5XP3 - chains A and E of the 6 polymer chains in the assembly; structure by X-ray diffraction, 2.30 A resolution.

# Chain A
Molecule: Tubulin alpha-1B chain
Organism: Sus scrofa
UniProtKB: Q2XVP4 (TBA1B_PIG); residue numbers follow UniProt; this construct covers 1-451
Chain sequence (451 residues; each row starts with the number of its first residue):
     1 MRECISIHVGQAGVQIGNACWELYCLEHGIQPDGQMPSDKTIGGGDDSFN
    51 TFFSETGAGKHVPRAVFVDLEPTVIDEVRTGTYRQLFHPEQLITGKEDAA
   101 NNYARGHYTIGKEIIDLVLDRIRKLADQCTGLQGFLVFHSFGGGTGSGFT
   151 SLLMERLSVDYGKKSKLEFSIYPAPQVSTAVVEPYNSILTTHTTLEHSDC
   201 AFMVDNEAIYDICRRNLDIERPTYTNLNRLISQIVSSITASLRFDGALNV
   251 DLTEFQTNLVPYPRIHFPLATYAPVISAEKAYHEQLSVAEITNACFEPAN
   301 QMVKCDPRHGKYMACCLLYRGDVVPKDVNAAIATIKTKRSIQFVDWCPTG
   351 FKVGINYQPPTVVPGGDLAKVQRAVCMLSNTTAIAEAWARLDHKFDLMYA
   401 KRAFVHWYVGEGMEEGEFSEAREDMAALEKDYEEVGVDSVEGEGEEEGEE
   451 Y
Disordered / not traced: 438-451
Curated features (UniProtKB/Swiss-Prot):
  - motif: M1 to C4 (MREC motif)
  - active site: E254
  - binding site (GTP): G10, Q11, A12, Q15, E71, A99, S140, G143, G144, T145, G146, T179, E183, N206, Y224, N228, L252
  - binding site (Mg(2+)): E71
  - site: Y451 (Involved in polymerization)
  - modified residue: K40 (N6,N6,N6-trimethyllysine), S48 (Phosphoserine), S232 (Phosphoserine), Y282 (3'-nitrotyrosine), R339 (Omega-N-methylarginine), S439 (Phosphoserine), E443 (5-glutamyl polyglutamate), E445 (5-glutamyl polyglutamate), Y451 (3'-nitrotyrosine)
  - cross-link (Glycyl lysine isopeptide (Lys-Gly)): K326 (interchain with G-Cter in ubiquitin), K370 (interchain with G-Cter in ubiquitin)
Ion coordination: Ca2+: D39, T41, G44, E55
Residues lining bound ligands: GTP (guanosine-5'-triphosphate): G10, Q11, A12, Q15, I16, D69, D98, A99, A100, N101, N102, S140, G142, G143, G144, T145, G146, I171, P173, V177, S178, T179, E183, N206, Y224, L227, N228, I231

# Chain E
Molecule: Stathmin-4
Organism: Rattus norvegicus
UniProtKB: P63043 (STMN4_RAT); residues 5-145 here correspond to UniProt positions 49-189 (UniProt number = residue number + 44)
Chain sequence (143 residues; row label = number of the first residue in the row):
     3 MADMEVIELNKCTSGQSFEVILKPPSFDGVPEFNASLPRRRDPSLEEIQK
    53 KLEAAEERRKYQEAELLKHLAEKREHEREVIQKAIEENNNFIKMAKEKLA
   103 QKMESNKENREAHLAAMLERLQEKDKHAEEVRKNKELKEEASR
Disordered / not traced: 3-5, 29-43, 142-145
Sequence notes: expression tag (3-4)
Curated features (UniProtKB/Swiss-Prot):
  - modified residue: S46 (Phosphoserine)

# How chain A and chain E interact
Residue-residue contacts (57; chain A residue first):
  H107(A) - L54(E)
  Y108(A) - L54(E)  hydrophobic
  Y108(A) - A57(E)  hydrophobic
  T109(A) - R61(E)  hydrogen bond
  K112(A) - L54(E)
  K112(A) - E55(E)
  K112(A) - E58(E)  salt bridge
  L152(A) - L54(E)  hydrophobic
  E155(A) - I50(E)
  R156(A) - L47(E)
  S158(A) - D44(E)
  V159(A) - P45(E)
  V159(A) - L47(E)
  H197(A) - D44(E)
  D245(A) - C14(E)
  D245(A) - S16(E)
  A247(A) - N12(E)
  A247(A) - S19(E)
  L248(A) - S19(E)
  P325(A) - Q18(E)
  P325(A) - F20(E)  hydrophobic
  N329(A) - V8(E)
  N329(A) - F20(E)
  N329(A) - V22(E)
  I332(A) - V22(E)  hydrophobic
  K336(A) - L24(E)
  D345(A) - P27(E)
  D345(A) - S28(E)  hydrogen bond (backbone-backbone)
  C347(A) - P27(E)
  P348(A) - K25(E)
  T349(A) - I23(E)
  T349(A) - L24(E)  hydrogen bond (backbone-backbone)
  T349(A) - K25(E)  hydrogen bond (backbone-backbone)
  G350(A) - V22(E)
  F351(A) - E21(E)
  F351(A) - V22(E)  hydrogen bond (backbone-backbone)
  F351(A) - L24(E)  hydrophobic
  K352(A) - F20(E)
  K352(A) - E21(E)  salt bridge
  V353(A) - S19(E)
  V353(A) - F20(E)  hydrogen bond (backbone-backbone)
  G354(A) - Q18(E)
  I355(A) - G17(E)
  I355(A) - Q18(E)  hydrogen bond (backbone-backbone)
  N356(A) - S16(E)
  Y357(A) - T15(E)
  Y357(A) - S16(E)  hydrogen bond (backbone-backbone)
  Y357(A) - G17(E)
  Y357(A) - Q18(E)  hydrogen bond
  V409(A) - Q64(E)
  G410(A) - R61(E)
  G410(A) - Q64(E)
  E411(A) - R61(E)  hydrogen bond (backbone-side chain)
  G412(A) - A57(E)
  G412(A) - R60(E)  hydrogen bond (backbone-side chain)
  G412(A) - R61(E)
  E414(A) - R60(E)  salt bridge
Interface residues without a listed pair, chain A (38 interface residues in all): E196, G246, V328, W346
Interface residues without a listed pair, chain E (31 interface residues in all): P26, S46, Q51, K53

# In short
Chain A and chain E form an interface of 38 and 31 residues respectively; the contacts include 11 hydrogen
bonds and 3 salt bridges. Among the polar pairs are K112(A)-E58(E), K352(A)-E21(E) and E414(A)-R60(E). Bound
to chain A: GTP.
Here chain A is Tubulin alpha-1B chain (Sus scrofa) and chain E is Stathmin-4 (Rattus norvegicus). Entry 5XP3
(Crystal structure of apo T2R-TTL) was determined by X-ray diffraction together with 5XIW, 5YL2, 5YLJ and 5YLS
from the same study.
